PDB entry 8U3F | electron microscopy, 3.31 A resolution | chain A

Chain A:
Molecule: Sialin
Organism: Homo sapiens
UniProt: Q9NRA2 (S17A5_HUMAN); residues 2-495 here = UniProt positions 2-495
Chain sequence (503 residues; each row starts with the number of its first residue; numbers below 1 keep their minus sign (Met-7 is residue -7)):
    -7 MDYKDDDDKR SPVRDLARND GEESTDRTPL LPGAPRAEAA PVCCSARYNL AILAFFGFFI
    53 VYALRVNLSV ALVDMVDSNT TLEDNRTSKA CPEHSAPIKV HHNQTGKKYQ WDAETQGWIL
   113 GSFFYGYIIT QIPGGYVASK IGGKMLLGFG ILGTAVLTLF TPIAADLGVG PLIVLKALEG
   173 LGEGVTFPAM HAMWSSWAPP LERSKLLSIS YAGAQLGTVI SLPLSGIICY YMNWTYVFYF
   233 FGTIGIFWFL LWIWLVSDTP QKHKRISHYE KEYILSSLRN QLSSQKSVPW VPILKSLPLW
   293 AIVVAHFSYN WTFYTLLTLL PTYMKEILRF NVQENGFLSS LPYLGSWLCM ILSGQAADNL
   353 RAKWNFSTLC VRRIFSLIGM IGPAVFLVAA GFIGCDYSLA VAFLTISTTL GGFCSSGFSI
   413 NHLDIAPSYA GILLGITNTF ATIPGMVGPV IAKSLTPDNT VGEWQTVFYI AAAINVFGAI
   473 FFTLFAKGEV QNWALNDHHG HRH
Not modelled in the structure: -7 to 33, 71-80, 88-94, 488-495
Disulfide bonds: Cys83-Cys387
Sequence notes: initiating methionine (-7); expression tag (-6 to 1); engineered mutation Lys168 (Arg in Q9NRA2)
Curated features (UniProtKB/Swiss-Prot):
  - motif: Leu22, Leu23 (Dileucine internalization motif)
  - modified residue: Ser3 (Phosphoserine)
  - glycosylation (N-linked (GlcNAc...) asparagine): Asn71, Asn77, Asn95
  - natural variant: Arg39 (R39C: In SD), Lys136 (K136E: In SD), His183 (H183R: In ISSD), Ser268 to Asn272 (deletion: In ISSD), Gly328 (G328E: In ISSD), Pro334 (P334R: In ISSD), Gly371 (G371V: In ISSD)
  - mutagenesis: Leu22 to Leu23 (Targeted to plasma membrane; Targeted to plasma membrane; sialic acid uptake strongly activated at acidic pH), Leu198 to Leu199 (Localizes in vesicular structures mainly concentrated in the perinuclear region), Ile266 to Leu267 (Localizes in vesicular structures mainly concentrated in the perinuclear region)
From the paper describing this entry:
  - contacts within the chain: Lys168-Glu171 (salt bridge), Arg195-Gln273, Ser196-Arg353, Lys197-Asp350
  - conformationally variable residues (helix shift): Ser332
  - disease-associated variants - R39C, K136E: decreased stability (proposed by the authors, not directly observed)

In short:
UniProt lists 6 mutagenesis sites. The paper reports that R39C and K136E reduce stability; conformational
variability at Ser332.
Chain A is Sialin (Homo sapiens); the structure, Structure of Apo Sialin R168K mutant, was determined by
electron microscopy (same publication as 8U3D, 8U3E, 8U3G, 8U3H and 9AYB).
